Entry 8G3S (X-ray diffraction, 1.40 A resolution); this record covers chain A.

== Chain A ==
Molecule: Maltodextrin-binding protein, Induced myeloid leukemia cell differentiation protein Mcl-1 chimera
Source organism: Serratia sp. FS14
UniProt: chimeric construct of A0A4P1LXE0, Q07820: residues -196 to 170 from A0A4P1LXE0 (A0A4P1LXE0_SERSF) positions 2-368 (UniProt number = residue number + 198); residues 173-321 from Q07820 positions 173-321 (same numbers)
Chain sequence (518 residues; row label = number of the first residue in the row; numbers below 1 keep their minus sign (Gly-196 is residue -196)):
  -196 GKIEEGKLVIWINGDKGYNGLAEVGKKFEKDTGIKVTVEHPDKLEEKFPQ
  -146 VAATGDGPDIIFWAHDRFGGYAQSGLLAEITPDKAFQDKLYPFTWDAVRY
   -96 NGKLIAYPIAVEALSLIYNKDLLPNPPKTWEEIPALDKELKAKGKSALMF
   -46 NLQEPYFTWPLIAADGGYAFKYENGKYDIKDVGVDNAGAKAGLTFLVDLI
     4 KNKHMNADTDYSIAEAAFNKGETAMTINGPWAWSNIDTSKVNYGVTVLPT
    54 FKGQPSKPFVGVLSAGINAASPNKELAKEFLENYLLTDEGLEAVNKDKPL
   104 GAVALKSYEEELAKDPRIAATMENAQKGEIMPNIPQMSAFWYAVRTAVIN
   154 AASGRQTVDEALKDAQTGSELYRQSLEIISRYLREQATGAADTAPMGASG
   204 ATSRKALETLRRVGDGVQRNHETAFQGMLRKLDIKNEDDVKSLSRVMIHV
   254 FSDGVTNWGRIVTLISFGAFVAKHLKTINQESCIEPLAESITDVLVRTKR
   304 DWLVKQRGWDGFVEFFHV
Construct notes: linker (171-172); conflict Ala194 (Lys in Q07820), Ala197 (Lys in Q07820), Ala201 (Arg in Q07820)
Residues lining bound ligands: YLT ((1'S,3aS,5R,16R,17S,19E,21S,21aR)-6'-chloro-21-methoxy-16,17-dimethyl-2,3,3',3a,4',16,17,18,21,21a-decahydro-2'H,6H,8H-15lambda~6~-spiro[10,12-etheno-15lambda~6~-furo[3,2-i][1,4]oxazepino[3,4-f][1,2,7]thiadiazacyclohexadecine-7,1'-naphthalene]-13,15,15(4H,14H)-trione): Val220, His224, Ala227, Phe228, Met231, Leu235, Leu246, Val249, Met250, Val253, Phe254, Gly262, Arg263, Thr266, Leu267, Phe270, Gly271, Val274, Leu290, Ile294

== Overview ==
Ligands of chain A: compound YLT.
Chain A is Maltodextrin-binding protein, Induced myeloid leukemia cell differentiation protein Mcl-1 chimera
(Serratia sp. FS14); the structure, MBP-Mcl1 in complex with ligand 11, was determined by X-ray diffraction
together with 8G3T, 8G3U, 8G3W, 8G3X and 8G3Y from the same study.
